7DYR - chains E and F of the 9 polymer chains in the assembly; structure by electron microscopy, 2.28 A resolution.

[Chain E]
Molecule: PTS system mannose-specific EIIC component
Source organism: Escherichia coli (strain K12)
Reference sequence: P69801 (PTNC_ECOLI); numbering as in UniProt (aligned over 1-266)
Sequence (266 residues; row label = number of the first residue in the row):
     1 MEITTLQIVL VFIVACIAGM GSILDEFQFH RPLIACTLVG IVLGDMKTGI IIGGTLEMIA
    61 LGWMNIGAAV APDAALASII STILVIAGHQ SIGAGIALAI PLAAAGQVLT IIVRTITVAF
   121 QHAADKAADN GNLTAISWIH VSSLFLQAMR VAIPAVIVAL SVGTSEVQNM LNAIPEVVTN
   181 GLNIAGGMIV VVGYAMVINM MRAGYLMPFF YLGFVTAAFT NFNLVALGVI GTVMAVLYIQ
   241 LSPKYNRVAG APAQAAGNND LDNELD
Not modelled in the structure: 249-266
Swiss-Prot annotation at these positions:
  - modified residue: Met1 (N-formylmethionine)
  - mutagenesis: Asn65 (N65P: Significantly impairs the mannose transport capacity)
Small-molecule neighbours: alpha-D-mannopyranose (MAN): Asp25, Asn65, Ile66, Gly67

[Chain F]
Molecule: PTS system mannose-specific EIID component
Source organism: Escherichia coli (strain K12)
Reference sequence: P69805 (PTND_ECOLI); residues 4-286 here correspond to UniProt positions 1-283 (UniProt number = residue number - 3)
Sequence (283 residues; numbered 4 to 286; the number before each row is that of its first residue):
     4 MVDTTQTTTE KKLTQSDIRG VFLRSNLFQG SWNFERMQAL GFCFSMVPAI RRLYPENNEA
    64 RKQAIRRHLE FFNTQPFVAA PILGVTLALE EQRANGAEID DGAINGIKVG LMGPLAGVGD
   124 PIFWGTVRPV FAALGAGIAM SGSLLGPLLF FILFNLVRLA TRYYGVAYGY SKGIDIVKDM
   184 GGGFLQKLTE GASILGLFVM GALVNKWTHV NIPLVVSRIT DQTGKEHVTT VQTILDQLMP
   244 GLVPLLLTFA CMWLLRKKVN PLWIIVGFFV IGIAGYACGL LGL
Not modelled in the structure: 4-12
Swiss-Prot annotation at these positions:
  - modified residue: Met4 (N-formylmethionine)
Small-molecule neighbours: alpha-D-mannopyranose (MAN): Gln32, Trp35, Met40, Gln41, Asn76, Thr77, Gln78, Pro79, Ala119, Asp123, Trp127

[Chain E / chain F interface]
Residue-residue contacts (183):
  Ile23(E) - Gln32(F)  hydrogen bond (backbone-side chain)
  Ile23(E) - Trp35(F)  hydrophobic
  Leu24(E) - Leu30(F)  hydrophobic
  Leu24(E) - Gln32(F)  hydrogen bond (backbone-side chain)
  Leu24(E) - Gly33(F)
  Asp25(E) - Gln32(F)
  Asp25(E) - Phe80(F)
  Asp25(E) - Trp127(F)
  Asp25(E) - Arg131(F)  salt bridge
  Glu26(E) - Asn29(F)
  Glu26(E) - Pro79(F)
  Glu26(E) - Phe80(F)
  Glu26(E) - Phe157(F)
  Glu26(E) - Arg161(F)  salt bridge
  Glu26(E) - Arg165(F)  salt bridge
  Phe27(E) - Phe154(F)
  Phe27(E) - Asn158(F)
  Phe27(E) - Arg161(F)
  Gln28(E) - Arg131(F)  hydrogen bond
  Gln28(E) - Phe153(F)
  Gln28(E) - Phe157(F)
  Phe29(E) - Phe154(F)  hydrophobic
  Arg31(E) - Arg131(F)
  Leu33(E) - Ala135(F)
  Leu33(E) - Gly138(F)
  Leu33(E) - Ala139(F)
  Leu33(E) - Pro150(F)
  Leu33(E) - Phe153(F)  hydrophobic
  Ile34(E) - Pro150(F)
  Ile34(E) - Phe153(F)  hydrophobic
  Ile34(E) - Phe154(F)  hydrophobic
  Thr37(E) - Pro150(F)
  Met46(E) - Leu147(F)  hydrophobic
  Lys47(E) - Ser144(F)  hydrogen bond (side chain-backbone)
  Lys47(E) - Gly145(F)  hydrogen bond (side chain-backbone)
  Ile50(E) - Ala142(F)  hydrophobic
  Ile50(E) - Gly145(F)
  Ile50(E) - Ser146(F)
  Ile51(E) - Ala142(F)
  Gly54(E) - Ala139(F)
  Gly54(E) - Met143(F)
  Thr55(E) - Met143(F)
  Glu57(E) - Ala135(F)
  Glu57(E) - Ala139(F)
  Leu61(E) - Pro132(F)  hydrophobic
  Leu61(E) - Ala135(F)  hydrophobic
  Met64(E) - Trp127(F)
  Met64(E) - Arg131(F)
  Met64(E) - Trp210(F)  hydrophobic
  Asn65(E) - Trp127(F)
  Ile66(E) - Asp123(F)
  Ile66(E) - Trp210(F)  hydrophobic
  Ala68(E) - Trp35(F)  hydrophobic
  Ala68(E) - Phe37(F)
  Ile111(E) - Phe37(F)
  Ile111(E) - Phe272(F)  hydrophobic
  Arg114(E) - Trp35(F)
  Arg114(E) - Asn36(F)
  Arg114(E) - Phe37(F)
  Thr115(E) - Phe37(F)
  Thr117(E) - Trp35(F)  hydrogen bond (side chain-backbone)
  Thr117(E) - Asn36(F)  hydrogen bond (backbone-side chain)
  Val118(E) - Asn36(F)
  Val118(E) - Glu38(F)
  Gln121(E) - Asn36(F)  hydrogen bond
  Gln121(E) - Arg39(F)  hydrogen bond (side chain-backbone)
  Gln121(E) - Leu43(F)
  Gln121(E) - Leu72(F)
  His122(E) - Glu38(F)  salt bridge
  Ala124(E) - Leu43(F)  hydrophobic
  Ala124(E) - Leu72(F)
  Asp125(E) - Arg39(F)  salt bridge
  Ala128(E) - Ile68(F)  hydrophobic
  Ala128(E) - Leu72(F)  hydrophobic
  Asp129(E) - Lys65(F)
  Asp129(E) - Arg69(F)  salt bridge
  Asn130(E) - Asn60(F)
  Gly131(E) - Asn60(F)  hydrogen bond (backbone-side chain)
  Gly131(E) - Arg64(F)  hydrogen bond (backbone-side chain)
  Gly131(E) - Ile68(F)
  Leu133(E) - Arg54(F)
  Leu133(E) - Arg64(F)
  Leu133(E) - Ile68(F)  hydrophobic
  Ile136(E) - Cys46(F)  hydrophobic
  Ile136(E) - Ile68(F)  hydrophobic
  Ser137(E) - Arg27(F)  hydrogen bond
  Ser137(E) - Phe47(F)
  Ile139(E) - Leu43(F)  hydrophobic
  His140(E) - Leu30(F)  hydrogen bond (side chain-backbone)
  His140(E) - Phe31(F)
  His140(E) - Gln32(F)  hydrogen bond (side chain-backbone)
  His140(E) - Ser34(F)
  His140(E) - Leu43(F)
  His140(E) - Gly44(F)
  His140(E) - Phe47(F)
  Val141(E) - Phe47(F)  hydrophobic
  Ser143(E) - Gly33(F)  hydrogen bond (side chain-backbone)
  Ser143(E) - Ser34(F)  hydrogen bond (side chain-backbone)
  Leu144(E) - Gly33(F)
  Val177(E) - Ile276(F)
  Val177(E) - Tyr279(F)  hydrophobic
  Val177(E) - Ala280(F)  hydrophobic
  Asn180(E) - Tyr279(F)  hydrogen bond
  Ile184(E) - Tyr279(F)  hydrophobic
  Ile184(E) - Leu284(F)
  Ile184(E) - Gly285(F)
  Ala185(E) - Phe271(F)
  Ala185(E) - Phe272(F)  hydrophobic
  Gly187(E) - Thr211(F)
  Gly187(E) - His212(F)  hydrogen bond (backbone-backbone)
  Met188(E) - Val213(F)  hydrophobic
  Met188(E) - Leu250(F)  hydrophobic
  Met188(E) - Phe271(F)  hydrophobic
  Ile189(E) - Phe271(F)  hydrophobic
  Ile189(E) - Phe272(F)  hydrophobic
  Val191(E) - Pro247(F)
  Val191(E) - Thr251(F)
  Val192(E) - Phe271(F)  hydrophobic
  Tyr194(E) - Met203(F)  hydrophobic
  Tyr194(E) - Leu206(F)
  Tyr194(E) - Val207(F)  hydrophobic
  Ala195(E) - Cys254(F)  hydrophobic
  Ala195(E) - Leu258(F)
  Met196(E) - Met40(F)  hydrophobic
  Met196(E) - Phe74(F)  hydrophobic
  Met196(E) - Leu258(F)  hydrophobic
  Met196(E) - Pro264(F)  hydrophobic
  Val197(E) - Phe74(F)  hydrophobic
  Val197(E) - Met115(F)  hydrophobic
  Val197(E) - Met203(F)  hydrophobic
  Ile198(E) - Leu200(F)  hydrophobic
  Ile198(E) - Met255(F)  hydrophobic
  Asn199(E) - Leu258(F)
  Met200(E) - Phe74(F)
  Met200(E) - Val112(F)  hydrophobic
  Met201(E) - Val112(F)  hydrophobic
  Met201(E) - Leu200(F)  hydrophobic
  Arg202(E) - Arg259(F)
  Tyr205(E) - Glu193(F)  hydrogen bond
  Leu206(E) - Ser196(F)
  Leu206(E) - Ile197(F)  hydrophobic
  Leu206(E) - Leu200(F)
  Phe209(E) - Ile197(F)  hydrophobic
  Phe209(E) - Phe201(F)
  Phe210(E) - Leu200(F)
  Phe210(E) - Gly204(F)
  Phe210(E) - Leu248(F)  hydrophobic
  Tyr211(E) - Phe252(F)
  Leu212(E) - Phe201(F)
  Gly213(E) - Phe201(F)
  Gly213(E) - Gly204(F)
  Gly213(E) - Ala205(F)  hydrogen bond (backbone-backbone)
  Phe214(E) - Gly204(F)
  Phe214(E) - Val207(F)  hydrophobic
  Phe214(E) - Asn208(F)
  Phe214(E) - Pro243(F)
  Phe214(E) - Gly244(F)
  Phe214(E) - Leu248(F)  hydrophobic
  Ala217(E) - Ala205(F)
  Ala217(E) - Asn208(F)
  Ala218(E) - Asn208(F)
  Phe219(E) - Met242(F)  hydrophobic
  Phe219(E) - Pro243(F)
  Phe222(E) - Lys209(F)
  Leu224(E) - Pro124(F)  hydrophobic
  Leu224(E) - Leu206(F)  hydrophobic
  Leu224(E) - Lys209(F)
  Leu227(E) - Phe201(F)  hydrophobic
  Leu227(E) - Ala205(F)  hydrophobic
  Gly228(E) - Leu198(F)
  Gly231(E) - Leu198(F)
  Gly231(E) - Phe201(F)
  Thr232(E) - Leu198(F)
  Met234(E) - Phe201(F)  hydrophobic
  Ala235(E) - Gly194(F)
  Ala235(E) - Ile197(F)  hydrophobic
  Tyr238(E) - Glu193(F)
  Tyr238(E) - Ile197(F)  hydrophobic
  Ile239(E) - Lys190(F)
  Lys244(E) - Glu193(F)  salt bridge
  Tyr245(E) - Gln189(F)
  Tyr245(E) - Lys190(F)
  Tyr245(E) - Glu193(F)  hydrogen bond
Interface residues without a listed pair, chain E (102 interface residues in all): His30, Met58, Trp63, Gly67, Val70, Phe120, Asn132, Glu176, Val178, Gly181, Leu182, Val190, Gly193, Met207, Val215, Thr216, Ile230
Interface residues without a listed pair, chain F (105 interface residues in all): Ser28, Ala42, Val50, Ile53, Asn76, Gly116, Gly120, Ala136, Gly149, Val202, Leu265, Ile268, Ile274, Gly275, Leu286

[Summary]
102 residues of chain E face 105 of chain F across their interface; the contacts include 21 hydrogen bonds and
7 salt bridges. Among the polar pairs are Asp25(E)-Arg131(F), Glu26(E)-Arg161(F) and Glu26(E)-Arg165(F).
Alpha-D-mannopyranose is bound between chain E and chain F.
Here chain E is PTS system mannose-specific EIIC component and chain F is PTS system mannose-specific EIID
component, both from Escherichia coli (strain K12). Entry 7DYR (CryoEM Structure of Mannose Transporter ManYZ
and Microcin E492 (MceA) complex) was determined by electron microscopy.
